PDB entry 3BFB | X-ray diffraction, 2.15 A resolution | chain A

[Chain A]
Molecule: Pheromone-binding protein ASP1
Organism: Apis mellifera
UniProt: Q9U9J6 (Q9U9J6_APIME); residues 1-119 here correspond to UniProt positions 26-144 (UniProt number = residue number + 25)
Sequence (119 residues; row label = number of the first residue in the row):
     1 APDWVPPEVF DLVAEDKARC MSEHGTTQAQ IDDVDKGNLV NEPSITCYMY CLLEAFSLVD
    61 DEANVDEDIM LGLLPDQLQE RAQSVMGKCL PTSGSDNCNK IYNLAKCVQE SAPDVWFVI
Not modelled in the structure: 1-2
Disulfide bonds: C20-C51, C47-C98, C89-C107
Residues lining bound ligands: (2Z)-9-oxodec-2-enoic acid (9OD): V9, L12, V13, L52, L53, F56, L58, L73, F117, V118, I119

[In short]
Bound to chain A: (2Z)-9-oxodec-2-enoic acid.
Chain A is Pheromone-binding protein ASP1 (Apis mellifera); the structure, Crystal structure of a pheromone
binding protein from Apis mellifera in complex with the 9-keto-2(E)-decenoic acid, was determined by X-ray
diffraction (same publication as 3BFA, 3BFH, 3CAB and 3CDN).
